Entry 2BJC (solution NMR); this record covers chains A and C of the 4 polymer chains in the assembly.

[Chain A]
Name: Lactose operon repressor
From: Escherichia coli
Notes: fragment: dna binding domain, lac headpiece residues 1-62
UniProt: P03023 (LACI_ECOLI); numbering as in UniProt (aligned over 1-62)
Amino-acid sequence (62 residues; row label = number of the first residue in the row):
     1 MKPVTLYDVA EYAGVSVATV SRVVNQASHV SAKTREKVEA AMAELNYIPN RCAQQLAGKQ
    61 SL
Sequence notes: engineered mutation Val-17 (Tyr in P03023), Ala-18 (Gln in P03023), Cys-52 (Val in P03023)
Curated features (UniProtKB/Swiss-Prot):
  - DNA-binding region: Leu-6 to Asn-25 (H-T-H motif)
  - mutagenesis: Arg-22 (R22N: Recognizes an operator variant)
What the authors report for this chain:
  - binding site for the 22-nt DNA strand: Thr-5, Leu-6, Tyr-7, Val-17, Ser-21, Arg-22, Asn-25, Tyr-47, Asn-50, Ala-53, Gln-54
  - binding site for the 22-nt DNA strand (chain C): Ser-16, Ala-18, Thr-19, His-29, Val-30, Ser-31, Thr-34, Leu-56, Ala-57
  - specificity-determining residues: Val-17, Ala-18
  - contacts within the chain: Tyr-7/Val-17

[Chain C]
Molecule: 22-nt DNA strand
Sequence (22 nucleotides; numbered 1 to 22; the number before each row is that of its first residue):
     1 GAATTGTAAG CGCTTACAAT TC

[How chain A and chain C interact]
Residue-residue contacts (23; chain A residue first):
  Val-15(A) / DG6(C)  phosphate contact
  Ser-16(A) / DG6(C)  phosphate contact
  Ser-16(A) / DT7(C)  base contact
  Val-17(A) / DA8(C)  base contact
  Ala-18(A) / DG6(C)  base contact
  Ala-18(A) / DT7(C)  base contact
  Thr-19(A) / DT5(C)  phosphate contact
  Thr-19(A) / DG6(C)  phosphate contact
  Ser-28(A) / DT4(C)  phosphate contact
  His-29(A) / DT4(C)  phosphate contact
  His-29(A) / DT5(C)  phosphate contact
  Val-30(A) / DT5(C)  phosphate contact
  Ser-31(A) / DT4(C)  phosphate contact
  Ser-31(A) / DT5(C)  phosphate contact
  Thr-34(A) / DT5(C)  phosphate contact
  Leu-56(A) / DC11(C)  base contact
  Leu-56(A) / DG12(C)  base contact
  Ala-57(A) / DG10(C)  base contact
  Ala-57(A) / DC11(C)  base contact
  Lys-59(A) / DC11(C)  phosphate contact
  Lys-59(A) / DG12(C)  phosphate contact
  Gln-60(A) / DG10(C)  base contact
  Gln-60(A) / DC11(C)  sugar contact
Interface residues without a listed pair, chain A (15 interface residues in all): Gly-14

[Summary]
Chain A and chain C form an interface of 15 and 8 residues respectively. UniProt lists one mutagenesis site on
chain A. The paper reports a binding site for the 22-nt DNA strand at Thr-5(A), Leu-6(A) and Tyr-7(A) among
others; a binding site for the 22-nt DNA strand (chain C) at Ser-16(A), Ala-18(A) and Thr-19(A) among others.
Chain A is Lactose operon repressor (Escherichia coli) and chain C is a 22-nt DNA strand; the structure, NMR
structure of a protein-DNA complex of an altered specificity mutant of the lac repressor headpiece ..., was
determined by solution NMR.
